3X1S - chains D and I of the 10 polymer chains in the assembly; structure by X-ray diffraction, 2.81 A resolution.

== Chain D ==
Molecule: Histone H2B type 1-B
Source organism: Homo sapiens
UniProt: P33778 (H2B1B_HUMAN); residues 1-125 here correspond to UniProt positions 2-126 (UniProt number = residue number + 1)
Sequence (125 residues; row label = number of the first residue in the row):
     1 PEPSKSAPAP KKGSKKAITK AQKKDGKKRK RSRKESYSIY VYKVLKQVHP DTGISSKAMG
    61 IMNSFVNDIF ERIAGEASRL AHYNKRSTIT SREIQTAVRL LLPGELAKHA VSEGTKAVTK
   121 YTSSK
Not modelled in the structure: 1-30, 125
Curated features (UniProtKB/Swiss-Prot):
  - modified residue: Pro1 (N-acetylproline), Glu2 (ADP-ribosyl glutamic acid), Lys5 (N6-(2-hydroxyisobutyryl)lysine), Ser6 (ADP-ribosylserine), Lys11 (N6-(beta-hydroxybutyryl)lysine), Lys12 (N6-(2-hydroxyisobutyryl)lysine), Ser14 (Phosphoserine), Lys15 (N6-acetyllysine), Lys16 (N6-(beta-hydroxybutyryl)lysine), Lys20 (N6-(2-hydroxyisobutyryl)lysine), Lys23 (N6-(2-hydroxyisobutyryl)lysine), Lys24 (N6-(2-hydroxyisobutyryl)lysine), Lys34 (N6-(2-hydroxyisobutyryl)lysine), Glu35 (PolyADP-ribosyl glutamic acid), Ser36 (Phosphoserine), Lys43 (N6-(2-hydroxyisobutyryl)lysine), Lys46 (N6-(2-hydroxyisobutyryl)lysine), Lys57 (N6,N6-dimethyllysine), Arg79 (Dimethylated arginine), Lys85 (N6,N6,N6-trimethyllysine) and 6 more in UniProt
  - glycosylation: Ser112 (O-linked (GlcNAc) serine)
  - cross-link (Glycyl lysine isopeptide (Lys-Gly)): Lys5 (interchain with G-Cter in SUMO2), Lys20 (interchain with G-Cter in SUMO2), Lys34 (interchain with G-Cter in ubiquitin), Lys120 (interchain with G-Cter in ubiquitin)
Metal / ion sites: Mn2+ site 1 near Val48 (its only coordinating residue here)

== Chain I ==
Molecule: 146-nt DNA strand
Sequence (146 nucleotides; row label = number of the first residue in the row):
     1 ATCAATATCC ACCTGCAGAT TCTACCAAAA GTGTATTTGG AAACTGCTCC ATCAAAAGGC
    61 ATGTTCAGCT GAATTCAGCT GAACATGCCT TTTGATGGAG CAGTTTCCAA ATACACTTTT
   121 GGTAGAATCT GCAGGTGGAT ATTGAT

== Chain D / chain I interface ==
Residue-residue contacts - 17 pairs, chain D then chain I:
  Arg31(D) with DG103(I), sugar contact; DT104(I), phosphate contact
  Ser32(D) with DA102(I), phosphate contact; DG103(I), hydrogen bond to the phosphate
  Arg33(D) with DA27(I), hydrogen bond to the phosphate; DA28(I), salt bridge to the phosphate
  Lys34(D) with DG103(I), salt bridge to the phosphate
  Tyr42(D) with DT20(I), phosphate contact; DT21(I), phosphate contact
  Gly53(D) with DT20(I), phosphate contact
  Ile54(D) with DT20(I), hydrogen bond to the phosphate
  Ser55(D) with DA19(I), hydrogen bond to the phosphate
  Ser56(D) with DA19(I), hydrogen bond to the phosphate
  Arg86(D) with DG39(I), phosphate contact
  Ser87(D) with DT38(I), hydrogen bond to the phosphate; DG39(I), phosphate contact
  Thr88(D) with DG39(I), hydrogen bond to the phosphate
Other interface residues (no listed pair), chain D (14 interface residues in all): Glu35, Lys57
Other interface residues (no listed pair), chain I (12 interface residues in all): DG18, DA29

== Summary ==
14 residues of chain D and 12 residues of chain I are in contact; the contacts include 7 hydrogen bonds and 2
salt bridges. Among the polar pairs are Ser32(D)-DG103(I), Arg33(D)-DA27(I) and Ile54(D)-DT20(I).
Chain D is Histone H2B type 1-B (Homo sapiens) and chain I is a 146-nt DNA strand; the structure, Crystal
structure of the nucleosome core particle, was determined by X-ray diffraction together with 3X1T, 3X1U and
3X1V from the same study.
